6KNB - chains A and E of the 7 polymer chains in the assembly; structure by electron microscopy, 6.90 A resolution (low resolution: residue-level contacts below are approximate; hydrogen-bond / salt-bridge calls are withheld).

== Chain A ==
Protein: DNA polymerase II small subunit
Source organism: Thermococcus kodakarensis (strain ATCC BAA-918 / JCM 12380 / KOD1)
Notes: EC 2.7.7.7, 3.1.11.1
Reference sequence: Q5JET1 (Q5JET1_THEKO); residue numbers follow UniProt; this construct covers 263-735
Chain sequence (537 residues; numbered 199 to 735; the number before each row is that of its first residue):
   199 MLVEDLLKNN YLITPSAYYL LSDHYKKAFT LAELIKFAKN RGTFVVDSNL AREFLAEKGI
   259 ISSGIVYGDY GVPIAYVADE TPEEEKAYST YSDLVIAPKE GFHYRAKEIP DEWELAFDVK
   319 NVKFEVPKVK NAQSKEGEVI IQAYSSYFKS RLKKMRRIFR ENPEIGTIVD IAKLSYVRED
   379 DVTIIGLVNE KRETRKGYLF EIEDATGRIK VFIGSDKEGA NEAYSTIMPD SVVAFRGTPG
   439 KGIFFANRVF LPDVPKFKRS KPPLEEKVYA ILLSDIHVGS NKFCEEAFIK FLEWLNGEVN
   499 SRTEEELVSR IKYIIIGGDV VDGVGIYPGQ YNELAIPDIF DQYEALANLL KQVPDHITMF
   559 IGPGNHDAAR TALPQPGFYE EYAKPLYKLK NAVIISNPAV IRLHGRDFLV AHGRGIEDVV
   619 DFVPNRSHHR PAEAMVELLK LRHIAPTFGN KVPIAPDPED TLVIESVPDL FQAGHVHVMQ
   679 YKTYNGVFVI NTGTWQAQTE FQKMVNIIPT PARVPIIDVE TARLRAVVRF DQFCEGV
Not modelled in the structure: 199-285
Sequence notes: initiating methionine (199); expression tag (200-262)
Metal / ion sites: Fe ion: Asp-473, His-475, His-673, His-675; Zn2+: Asp-473, Asp-517, Asn-563, His-610, His-673

== Chain E ==
Protein: DNA polymerase sliding clamp 1
Source organism: Thermococcus kodakarensis (strain ATCC BAA-918 / JCM 12380 / KOD1)
Reference sequence: Q5JF32 (PCNA1_THEKO); numbering as in UniProt (aligned over 1-249)
Chain sequence (249 residues; each row starts with the number of its first residue):
     1 MPFEVVFDGA KEFADLIATA SNLIDEAAFK FTEEGISMRA MDPSRVVLID LNLPESIFSK
    61 YEVEEPETIG INMDQFKKIL KRGKAKDTLI LRKGDENFLE ITFEGTAKRT FRLPLIDVEE
   121 LELELPELPF TAKVVLLGEV LKEGIKDASL VSDAIKFIAK ENEFTMKAEG ETNEVEIRLT
   181 LEDEGLLDLE VEEETKSAYG IRYLSDMVKG IGKADEVILR FGNEMPLQME YMIRDEGRLT
   241 FLLAPRVEE

== Interface between chain A and chain E ==
Pairs across the interface - 10 pairs, chain A then chain E:
  Val-327(A) with Glu-171(E)
  Lys-328(A) with Glu-171(E)
  Ala-330(A) with Ser-152(E); Gly-170(E); Glu-171(E)
  Gln-331(A) with Val-151(E); Ser-152(E)
  Ser-332(A) with Leu-150(E); Asp-153(E)
  Lys-333(A) with Asp-153(E)
Interface residues without a listed pair, chain A (7 interface residues in all): Lys-326
Interface residues without a listed pair, chain E (8 interface residues in all): Arg-202, Glu-249
Interface features reported in the paper:
  - pairs named by the authors: Lys-328(A)/Glu-171(E)

== In short ==
7 residues of chain A and 8 residues of chain E are in contact. The paper describes a contact between
Lys-328(A) and Glu-171(E). The Fe ion site is built by Asp-473(A), His-475(A), His-673(A) and His-675(A).
Asp-473(A), Asp-517(A), Asn-563(A), His-610(A) and His-673(A) form the Zn2+ site.
Chain A is DNA polymerase II small subunit and chain E is DNA polymerase sliding clamp 1, both from
Thermococcus kodakarensis (strain ATCC BAA-918 / JCM 12380 / KOD1); the structure, PolD-PCNA-DNA (form A), was
determined by electron microscopy (same publication as 6KNC).
